PDB entry 7CQD | X-ray diffraction, 3.20 A resolution | chains H and A of the 3 polymer chains in the assembly

Chain H:
Molecule: Heavy chain of antigen binding fragment, Fab of NZ-1
From: Rattus norvegicus
Notes: antibody fragment or engineered binder
Amino-acid sequence (219 residues; each row starts with the number of its first residue):
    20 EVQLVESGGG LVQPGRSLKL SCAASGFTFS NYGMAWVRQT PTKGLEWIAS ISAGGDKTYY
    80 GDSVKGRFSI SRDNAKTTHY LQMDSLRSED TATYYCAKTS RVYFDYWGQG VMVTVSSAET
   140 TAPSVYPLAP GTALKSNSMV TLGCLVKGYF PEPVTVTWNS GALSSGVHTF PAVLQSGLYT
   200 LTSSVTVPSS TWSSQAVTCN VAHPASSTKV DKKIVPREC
Not modelled in the structure: 150-157, 237-238
Disulfides: Cys-41/Cys-115, Cys-163/Cys-218

Chain A:
Molecule: Putative zinc metalloprotease aq_1964, PA14 from Podoplanin
From: Aquifex aeolicus VF5
Notes: fragment: PDZ tandem fragment
UniProtKB: chimeric construct of O67776, Q86YL7: residues 115-235 from O67776 (Y1964_AQUAE) positions 115-235 (same numbers); residues 235-235 from Q86YL7 positions 38-51 (offset varies); residues 236-292 from O67776 (Y1964_AQUAE) positions 236-292 (same numbers)
Amino-acid sequence (194 residues; numbered 113 to 292 plus 14 insertion-coded residues; the number before each row is that of its first residue; a row labelled like 235A-235N holds insertion residues (235A, then the next letters in order)):
   113 GSEVPKYLKE PVVVGYVQRD SIAQKIGIKP GDKIIKINGY EVRTWEDLRD ALIRLSLDGV
   173 KETTLFLERN GEVLHLTIKV PNVQKGEELG IAPLVKPVVG GVKKGSPADQ VGIKPGDLIL
   233 EVN
235A-235N EGGVAMPGAEDDVV
   236 GKKINTWYEL VEEVRKSQGK AIKLKILRNG KMIEKELIPA KDPKTGTYFI GLFPKTE
Not modelled in the structure: 113-206, 290-292
Sequence notes: expression tag (113-114)

How chain H and chain A interact:
Contacting residue pairs - 29 pairs, chain H then chain A:
  Asn-50(H) / Asp-235L(A)
  Asn-50(H) / Val-235M(A)  hydrogen bond (backbone-backbone)
  Tyr-51(H) / Asp-235L(A)
  Tyr-51(H) / Val-235M(A)  hydrogen bond (side chain-backbone)
  Gly-52(H) / Gly-235H(A)
  Gly-52(H) / Asp-235L(A)  hydrogen bond (backbone-side chain)
  Ser-69(H) / Pro-235G(A)
  Ser-69(H) / Gly-235H(A)
  Ile-70(H) / Gly-235H(A)
  Ser-71(H) / Gly-235H(A)
  Lys-76(H) / Glu-235J(A)  salt bridge
  Lys-76(H) / Asp-235K(A)  salt bridge
  Tyr-78(H) / Pro-235G(A)  hydrophobic
  Tyr-78(H) / Gly-235H(A)
  Tyr-78(H) / Glu-235J(A)  hydrogen bond
  Thr-118(H) / Ala-235I(A)
  Thr-118(H) / Asp-235L(A)  hydrogen bond
  Ser-119(H) / Asp-235L(A)
  Arg-120(H) / Glu-235A(A)  salt bridge
  Arg-120(H) / Gly-235B(A)  hydrogen bond (side chain-backbone)
  Arg-120(H) / Gly-235C(A)  hydrogen bond (side chain-backbone)
  Arg-120(H) / Ala-235E(A)
  Arg-120(H) / Met-235F(A)  hydrogen bond (backbone-backbone)
  Arg-120(H) / Ala-235I(A)
  Arg-120(H) / Asp-235L(A)  hydrogen bond (backbone-side chain)
  Arg-120(H) / Val-235N(A)
  Val-121(H) / Met-235F(A)
  Tyr-122(H) / Met-235F(A)
  Phe-123(H) / Met-235F(A)  hydrophobic
Interface residues without a listed pair, chain H (16 interface residues in all): Ala-72, Asp-75
Interface residues without a listed pair, chain A (15 interface residues in all): Val-235D, Lys-258
Interface features reported in the paper:
  - epitope / paratope residues, chain H: Arg-120(H)
  - interface residues, chain H: Arg-120(H)

Overview:
Chain H and chain A form an interface of 16 and 15 residues respectively; the contacts include 9 hydrogen
bonds and 3 salt bridges. Polar pairs include Lys-76(H)/Glu-235J(A), Lys-76(H)/Asp-235K(A) and
Arg-120(H)/Glu-235A(A). The paper reports the epitope/paratope residue Arg-120(H); the interface residue
Arg-120(H).
Chain H is Heavy chain of antigen binding fragment, Fab of NZ-1 (Rattus norvegicus) and chain A is Putative
zinc metalloprotease aq_1964, PA14 from Podoplanin (Aquifex aeolicus VF5); the structure, The NZ-1 Fab
complexed with the PDZ tandem fragment of A. aeolicus S2P homolog with the ..., was determined by X-ray
diffraction (same publication as 7CQC).
